Entry 2GAI (X-ray diffraction, 1.70 A resolution); this record covers chain A.

[Chain A]
Protein: DNA topoisomerase I
Source organism: Thermotoga maritima
Notes: EC 5.99.1.2
Reference sequence: P46799 (TOP1_THEMA); residues 3-633 here = UniProt positions 3-633
Sequence (633 residues; numbered 1 to 633; the number before each row is that of its first residue):
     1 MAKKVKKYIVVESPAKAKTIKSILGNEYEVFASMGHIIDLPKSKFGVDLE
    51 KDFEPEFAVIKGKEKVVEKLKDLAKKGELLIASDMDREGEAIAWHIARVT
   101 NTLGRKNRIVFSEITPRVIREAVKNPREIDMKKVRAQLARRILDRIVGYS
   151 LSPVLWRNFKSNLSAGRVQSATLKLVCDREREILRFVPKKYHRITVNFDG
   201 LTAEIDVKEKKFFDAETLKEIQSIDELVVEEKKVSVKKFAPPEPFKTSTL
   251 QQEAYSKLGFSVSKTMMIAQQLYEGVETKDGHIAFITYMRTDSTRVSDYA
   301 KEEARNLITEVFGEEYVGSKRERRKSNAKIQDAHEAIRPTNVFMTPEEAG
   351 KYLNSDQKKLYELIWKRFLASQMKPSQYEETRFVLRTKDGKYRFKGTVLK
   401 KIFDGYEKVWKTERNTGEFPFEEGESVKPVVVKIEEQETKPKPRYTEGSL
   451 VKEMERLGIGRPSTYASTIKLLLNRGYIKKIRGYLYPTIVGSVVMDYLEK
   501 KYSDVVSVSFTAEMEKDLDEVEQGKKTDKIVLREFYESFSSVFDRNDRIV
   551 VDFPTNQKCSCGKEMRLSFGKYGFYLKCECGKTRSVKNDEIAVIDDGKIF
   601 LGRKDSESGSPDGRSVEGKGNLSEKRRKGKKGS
Disordered / not traced: 1-6, 319-332, 602-633
Disulfides: C559-C578, C561-C580
Differences from the reference sequence: initiating methionine (1); cloning artifact (2)
Swiss-Prot annotation at these positions:
  - zinc finger: C559 to C580 (C4-type)
  - region: S164 to Q169 (Interaction with DNA)
  - active site: Y288 (O-(5'-phospho-DNA)-tyrosine intermediate)
  - binding site (Mg(2+)): E12, D84
  - site (Interaction with DNA): H36, R140, R141, D144, Y149, W156, R290, R475

[Summary]
Curated annotation (UniProt) lists active-site residue Y288 and Mg2+-binding residues E12 and D84.
Chain A is DNA topoisomerase I (Thermotoga maritima); the structure, Structure of Full Length Topoisomerase I
from Thermotoga maritima in triclinic crystal form, was determined by X-ray diffraction together with 2GAJ
from the same study.
